PDB entry 1YO5 | X-ray diffraction, 2.00 A resolution | chains A and C of the 3 polymer chains in the assembly

[Chain A]
Molecule: Enhancer site of Prostate Specific Antigen Promoter Region
Notes: fragment: Sense Strand of E site
Sequence (13 nucleotides; numbered 1 to 13; the number before each row is that of its first residue):
     1 TAGCAGGATG TGT

[Chain C]
Name: SAM pointed domain containing ets transcription factor
From: Homo sapiens
Notes: fragment: PDEF C-terminal Ets domain
UniProtKB: O95238 (O95238_HUMAN); residue numbers follow UniProt; this construct covers 247-335
Sequence (97 residues; numbered 239 to 335; the number before each row is that of its first residue):
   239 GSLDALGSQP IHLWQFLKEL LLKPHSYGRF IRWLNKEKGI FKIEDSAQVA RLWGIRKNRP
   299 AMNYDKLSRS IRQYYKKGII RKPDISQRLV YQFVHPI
Disordered / not traced: 239-246, 335
Swiss-Prot annotation at these positions:
  - DNA-binding region: Ile249 to Val332 (ETS)

[Interface between chain A and chain C]
Pairs across the interface (18; chain A residue first):
  DA2(A) - Arg326(C)  hydrogen bond to the base
  DG3(A) - Ser284(C)  hydrogen bond to the phosphate
  DG3(A) - Tyr302(C)  phosphate contact
  DG3(A) - Arg326(C)  hydrogen bond to the sugar
  DG3(A) - Leu327(C)  phosphate contact
  DC4(A) - Tyr302(C)  hydrogen bond to the phosphate
  DC4(A) - Arg310(C)  sugar contact
  DC4(A) - Lys320(C)  salt bridge to the phosphate
  DC4(A) - Arg326(C)  phosphate contact
  DC4(A) - Leu327(C)  hydrogen bond to the phosphate
  DC4(A) - Tyr329(C)  hydrogen bond to the phosphate
  DA5(A) - Arg310(C)  hydrogen bond to the base
  DA5(A) - Tyr313(C)  hydrogen bond to the phosphate
  DA5(A) - Lys320(C)  phosphate contact
  DG6(A) - Arg307(C)  hydrogen bond to the base
  DG6(A) - Arg310(C)  hydrogen bond to the base
  DG6(A) - Tyr313(C)  phosphate contact
  DG7(A) - Arg307(C)  hydrogen bond to the base
Interface residues without a listed pair, chain A (7 interface residues in all): DA8
Interface residues without a listed pair, chain C (13 interface residues in all): Ser306, Gln311, Gln325, Val328

[In short]
7 residues of chain A and 13 residues of chain C are in contact, with 11 hydrogen bonds and 1 salt bridge.
Among the polar pairs are DA2(A)-Arg326(C), DA5(A)-Arg310(C) and DG6(A)-Arg307(C). UniProt lists a DNA-binding
region on chain C.
Chain A is Enhancer site of Prostate Specific Antigen Promoter Region and chain C is SAM pointed domain
containing ets transcription factor (Homo sapiens); the structure, Analysis of the 2.0A crystal structure of
the protein-DNA complex of human PDEF Ets domain bound ..., was determined by X-ray diffraction.
